3BKZ - chains A and B of the 3 polymer chains in the assembly; structure by X-ray diffraction, 1.65 A resolution.

# Chain A
Name: Alpha-ketoglutarate-dependent dioxygenase alkB
From: Escherichia coli K12
Notes: EC 1.14.11.-
Reference sequence: P05050 (ALKB_ECOLI); residue numbers follow UniProt; this construct covers 14-214
Amino-acid sequence (201 residues; numbered 14 to 214; the number before each row is that of its first residue):
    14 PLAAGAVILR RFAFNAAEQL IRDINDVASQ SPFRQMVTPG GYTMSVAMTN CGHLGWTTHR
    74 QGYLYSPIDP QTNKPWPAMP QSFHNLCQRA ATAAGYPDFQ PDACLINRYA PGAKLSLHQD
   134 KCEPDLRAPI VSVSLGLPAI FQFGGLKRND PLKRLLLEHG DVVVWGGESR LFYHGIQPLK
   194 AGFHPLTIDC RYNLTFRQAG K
Construct notes: engineered mutation Cys135 (Asp in P05050)
Curated features (UniProtKB/Swiss-Prot):
  - binding site (substrate): Trp69, Tyr76 to Tyr78, Arg161
  - binding site (2-oxoglutarate): Asn120 to Tyr122, Arg204 to Arg210
  - binding site (Fe cation): His131, Asp133, His187
  - mutagenesis: Thr51 (T51A: Slightly reduced activity towards single-stranded DNA containing 1-methyladenine. Reduces affinity for undamaged DNA), Trp69 (W69A: Abolishes activity towards single-stranded DNA containing 1-methyladenine), Tyr76 (Y76A: Reduces affinity for damaged DNA and activity towards single-stranded DNA containing 1-methyladenine), Arg161 (R161A: No effect on enzyme activity. Decreases affinity for damaged DNA)
Bound ions: Mn2+: His131, Asp133, His187 (together with 2-oxoglutaric acid)
Residues lining bound ligands: 2-oxoglutaric acid (AKG): Leu118, Asn120, Tyr122, Leu128, His131, Asp133, Ser145, Phe154, Leu170, His187, Ile189, Arg204, Asn206, Thr208, Arg210
What the authors report for this chain:
  - binding site for the 13-nt DNA strand (chain B): Cys135

# Chain B
Molecule: 13-nt DNA strand
Sequence (13 nucleotides; each row starts with the number of its first residue):
     1 TAGGTAAXAT CGT
Modified residues: 2YR (2'-deoxy-N-(2-sulfanylethyl)cytidine 5'-(dihydrogen phosphate)) at position 8

# How chain A and chain B interact
Residue-residue contacts - 30 pairs, chain A then chain B:
  Thr51(A) with DA7(B), phosphate contact; DA9(B), sugar contact
  Pro52(A) with DA6(B), phosphate contact; DA7(B), phosphate contact
  Gly53(A) with DA7(B), hydrogen bond to the phosphate
  Tyr55(A) with DA9(B), phosphate contact; DT10(B), sugar contact
  Met57(A) with 2YR_8(B), phosphate contact; DA9(B), phosphate contact
  Trp69(A) with 2YR_8(B), base contact
  Tyr76(A) with DA6(B), phosphate contact; DA7(B), sugar contact; 2YR_8(B), hydrogen bond to the phosphate
  Tyr78(A) with 2YR_8(B), base contact
  Lys127(A) with DA9(B), salt bridge to the phosphate; DT10(B), salt bridge to the phosphate
  Leu128(A) with 2YR_8(B), phosphate contact; DA9(B), phosphate contact
  Ser129(A) with 2YR_8(B), sugar contact; DA9(B), hydrogen bond to the phosphate; DT10(B), base contact
  Leu130(A) with 2YR_8(B), phosphate contact
  His131(A) with 2YR_8(B), hydrogen bond to the sugar
  Gln132(A) with 2YR_8(B), base contact
  Lys134(A) with DA6(B), salt bridge to the phosphate; 2YR_8(B), base contact
  Cys135(A) with 2YR_8(B), covalent bond
  Glu136(A) with 2YR_8(B), base contact
  Arg161(A) with DA9(B), base contact
  Arg210(A) with 2YR_8(B), base contact
Also at the interface, not in a pair above, chain A (22 interface residues in all): Ser58, Gly75, Asp133

# Overview
22 residues of chain A face 5 of chain B across their interface; the contacts include 1 covalent bond, 4
hydrogen bonds and 3 salt bridges. Among the polar pairs are His131(A)-2YR_8(B), Gly53(A)-DA7(B) and
Tyr76(A)-2YR_8(B). Chain A binds 2-oxoglutaric acid. The paper reports a binding site for the 13-nt DNA strand
(chain B) at Cys135(A).
Chain A is Alpha-ketoglutarate-dependent dioxygenase alkB (Escherichia coli K12) and chain B is a 13-nt DNA
strand; the structure, X-ray structure of E coli AlkB crosslinked to dsDNA in the active site, was determined
by X-ray diffraction together with 3BI3, 3BIE, 3BTX, 3BTY, 3BTZ, 3BU0 and 3BUC from the same study.
